PDB entry 7E5S | electron microscopy, 3.60 A resolution | chains C and J of the 19 polymer chains in the assembly

== Chain C ==
Molecule: Spike glycoprotein
From: Severe acute respiratory syndrome coronavirus 2
Reference sequence: P0DTC2 (SPIKE_SARS2); residues 1-1208 here = UniProt positions 1-1208
Sequence (1281 residues; row label = number of the first residue in the row):
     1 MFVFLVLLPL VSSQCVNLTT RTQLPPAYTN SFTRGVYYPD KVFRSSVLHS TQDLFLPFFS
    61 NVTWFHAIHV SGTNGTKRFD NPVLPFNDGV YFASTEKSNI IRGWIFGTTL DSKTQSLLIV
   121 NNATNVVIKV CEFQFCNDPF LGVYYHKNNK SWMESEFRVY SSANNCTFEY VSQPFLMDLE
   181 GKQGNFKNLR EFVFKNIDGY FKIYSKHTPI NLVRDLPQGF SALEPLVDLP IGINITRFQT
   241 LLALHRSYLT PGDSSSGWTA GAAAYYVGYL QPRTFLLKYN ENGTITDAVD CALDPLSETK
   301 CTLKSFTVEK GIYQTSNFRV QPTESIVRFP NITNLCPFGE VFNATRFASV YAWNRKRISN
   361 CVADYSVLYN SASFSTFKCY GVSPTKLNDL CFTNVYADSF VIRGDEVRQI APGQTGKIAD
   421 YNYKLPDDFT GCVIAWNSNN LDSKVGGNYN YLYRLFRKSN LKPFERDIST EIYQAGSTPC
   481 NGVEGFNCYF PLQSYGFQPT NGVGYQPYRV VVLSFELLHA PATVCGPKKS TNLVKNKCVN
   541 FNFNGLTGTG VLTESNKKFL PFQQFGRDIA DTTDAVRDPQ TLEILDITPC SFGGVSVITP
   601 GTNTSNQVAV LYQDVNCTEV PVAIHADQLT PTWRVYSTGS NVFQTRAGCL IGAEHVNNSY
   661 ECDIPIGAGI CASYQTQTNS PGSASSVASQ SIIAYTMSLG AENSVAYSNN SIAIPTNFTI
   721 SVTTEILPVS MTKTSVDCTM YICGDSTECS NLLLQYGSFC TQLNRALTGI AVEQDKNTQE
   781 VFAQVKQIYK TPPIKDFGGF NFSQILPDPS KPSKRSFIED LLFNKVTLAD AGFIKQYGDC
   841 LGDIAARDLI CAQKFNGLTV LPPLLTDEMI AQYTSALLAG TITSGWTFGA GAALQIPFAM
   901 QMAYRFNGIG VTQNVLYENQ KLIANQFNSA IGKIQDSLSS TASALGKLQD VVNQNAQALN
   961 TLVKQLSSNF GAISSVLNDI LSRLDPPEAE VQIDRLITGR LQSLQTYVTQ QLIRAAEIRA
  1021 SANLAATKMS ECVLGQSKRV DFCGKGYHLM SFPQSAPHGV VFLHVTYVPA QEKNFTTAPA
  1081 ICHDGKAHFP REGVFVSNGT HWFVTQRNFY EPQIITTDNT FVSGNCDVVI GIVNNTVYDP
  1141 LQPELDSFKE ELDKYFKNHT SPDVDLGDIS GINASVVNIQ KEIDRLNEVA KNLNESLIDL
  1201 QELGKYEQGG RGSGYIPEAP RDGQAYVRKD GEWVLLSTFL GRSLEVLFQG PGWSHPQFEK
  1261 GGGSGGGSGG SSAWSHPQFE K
Disordered / not traced: 1-13, 252-255, 621-640, 677-688, 828-853, 1148-1281
Construct notes: engineered mutation Gly-682 (Arg in P0DTC2), Ser-683 (Arg in P0DTC2), Ser-685 (Arg in P0DTC2), Pro-986 (Lys in P0DTC2), Pro-987 (Val in P0DTC2); expression tag (1209-1281)
Curated features (UniProtKB/Swiss-Prot):
  - region: Asn-280 to Cys-301 (Putative superantigen), Arg-403 to Asp-405 (Integrin-binding motif), Asn-448 to Phe-456 (Immunodominant HLA epitope recognized by the CD8+), Pro-681, Ala-684 (Putative superantigen), Ser-816 to Tyr-837 (Fusion peptide 1), Lys-835 to Phe-855 (Fusion peptide 2), Asp-1163 to Glu-1202 (Heptad repeat 2)
  - site: Arg-815, Ser-816 (Cleavage)
  - glycosylation: Asn-17 (N-linked (GlcNAc...) (complex) asparagine), Asn-61 (N-linked (GlcNAc...) (hybrid) asparagine), Asn-74 (N-linked (GlcNAc...) (complex) asparagine), Asn-122 (N-linked (GlcNAc...) (hybrid) asparagine), Asn-149 (N-linked (GlcNAc...) (complex) asparagine), Asn-165 (N-linked (GlcNAc...) (complex) asparagine), Asn-234 (N-linked (GlcNAc...) (high mannose) asparagine), Asn-282 (N-linked (GlcNAc...) (complex) asparagine), Thr-323 (O-linked (GalNAc) threonine), Ser-325 (O-linked (HexNAc...) serine), Asn-331 (N-linked (GlcNAc...) (complex) asparagine), Asn-343 (N-linked (GlcNAc...) (complex) asparagine), Asn-603 (N-linked (GlcNAc...) (hybrid) asparagine), Asn-616 (N-linked (GlcNAc...) (complex) asparagine), Asn-657 (N-linked (GlcNAc...) (complex) asparagine), Thr-676 (O-linked (GlcNAc...) threonine), Thr-678 (O-linked (GlcNAc...) threonine), Asn-709 (N-linked (GlcNAc...) (high mannose) asparagine), Asn-717 (N-linked (GlcNAc...) (hybrid) asparagine), Asn-801 (N-linked (GlcNAc...) (hybrid) asparagine) and 6 more in UniProt
  - natural variant: Leu-5 (L5F: In strain: Iota/B.1.526), Ser-13 (S13I: In strain: Epsilon/B.1.427/B.1.429), Leu-18 (L18F: In strain: Beta/B.1.351, Gamma/P.1 and 1 more), Thr-19 (T19I: In strain: Omicron/BQ.1.1, Omicron/XBB.1.5 and 1 more; T19R: In strain: Delta/B.1.617.2, Omicron/BA.2 and 4 more), Thr-20 (T20N: In strain: Gamma/P.1), Leu-24 to Ala-27 (sequence variant, change not given here; In strain: Omicron/BA.2, Omicron/BA.2.12.1 and 6 more), Pro-26 (P26S: In strain: Gamma/P.1), Gln-52 (Q52H: In strain: Omicron/EG.5.1), Ala-67 (A67V: In strain: Eta/B.1.525, Omicron/BA.1), His-69 to Val-70 (deletion: In strain: Alpha/B.1.1.7, Eta/B.1.525 and 5 more), Gly-75 (G75V: In strain: Lambda/C.37), Thr-76 (T76I: In strain: Lambda/C.37), 82 further natural variant entries in UniProt
  - mutagenesis: His-69 to Val-70 (Increased incorporation of cleaved spike into virions), Asn-121 (N121Q: Partial loss of biliverdin affinity), Arg-190 (R190K: Partial loss of biliverdin affinity), Asn-234 (N234Q: Increased resistance to neutralizing antibodies), Asn-331 (N331Q: Reduced viral infectivity), Asn-343 (N343Q: Reduced viral infectivity), Leu-452 (L452R: Increased resistance to neutralizing antibodies. Decreases HLA binding to NF9 epitope. Increased binding affinity to human ACE2), Tyr-453 (Y453F: Decreased HLA binding to NF9 epitope. Increased binding affinity to human ACE2), Ala-475 (A475V: Increased resistance to neutralizing antibodies), Val-483 (V483A: Increased resistance to neutralizing antibodies), Glu-484 (E484D: Increased replication in human TMEM106B overexpressing cells), Phe-490 (F490L: Increased resistance to neutralizing antibodies and human covalescent sera neutralization), 12 further mutagenesis entries in UniProt
Disulfide bonds: Cys-15/Cys-136, Cys-131/Cys-166, Cys-291/Cys-301, Cys-379/Cys-432, Cys-391/Cys-525, Cys-480/Cys-488, Cys-538/Cys-590, Cys-617/Cys-649, Cys-662/Cys-671, Cys-743/Cys-749, Cys-1032/Cys-1043, Cys-1082/Cys-1126
Covalently attached groups: N-acetylglucosamine (NAG) linked to Asn-234, Asn-717, Asn-801, Asn-1098, Asn-1134
What the authors report for this chain:
  - mutagenesis - R246I: decreased binding to FC05

== Chain J ==
Molecule: P17 heavy chain
From: Homo sapiens
Sequence (120 residues; each row starts with the number of its first residue):
     2 QQLVESGGGV VQPGRSLRLS CAASGFTFSS YAMHWVRQAP GKGLEWVAVI SYDGSNKYYA
    62 DSVKGRFTIS RDNSKNTLYL QMNSLRAEDT AVYYCARHAT LMNNKDIWGQ GTLVTVSSAS
Disulfide bonds: Cys-22/Cys-96

== Interface between chain C and chain J ==
Contacting residue pairs (23):
  Leu-452(C) with Tyr-32(J)
  Leu-455(C) with Met-103(J), hydrophobic
  Thr-470(C) with Ser-31(J), hydrogen bond; Asp-54(J)
  Glu-471(C) with Asp-54(J)
  Tyr-473(C) with Met-103(J), hydrogen bond
  Asn-481(C) with Asn-57(J)
  Gly-482(C) with Ser-52(J)
  Val-483(C) with Ser-52(J); Tyr-59(J), hydrophobic
  Glu-484(C) with Ala-33(J); Arg-98(J), salt bridge; Thr-101(J)
  Tyr-489(C) with Leu-102(J), hydrophobic; Met-103(J), hydrophobic
  Phe-490(C) with Ser-31(J); Tyr-32(J), hydrophobic; Arg-98(J); Met-103(J); Asn-104(J)
  Leu-492(C) with Ser-31(J); Asn-104(J), hydrogen bond (backbone-side chain)
  Gln-493(C) with Met-103(J)
Also at the interface, not in a pair above, chain C (15 interface residues in all): Phe-456, Ser-494
Also at the interface, not in a pair above, chain J (17 interface residues in all): Phe-27, Ser-30, Val-50, Gly-55, Ser-56

== Summary ==
15 residues of chain C face 17 of chain J across their interface; the contacts include 3 hydrogen bonds and 1
salt bridge. Among the polar pairs are Glu-484(C)/Arg-98(J), Thr-470(C)/Ser-31(J) and Tyr-473(C)/Met-103(J).
Covalently linked N-acetylglucosamine: at Asn-234(C), Asn-717(C), Asn-801(C), Asn-1098(C) and Asn-1134(C).
From the paper: R246I of chain C reduces binding to FC05.
Chain C is Spike glycoprotein (Severe acute respiratory syndrome coronavirus 2) and chain J is P17 heavy chain
(Homo sapiens); the structure, SARS-CoV-2 S trimer with four-antibody cocktail complex, was determined by
electron microscopy together with 7E5R from the same study.
